7CBZ - chains A and E of the 6 polymer chains in the assembly; structure by X-ray diffraction, 2.61 A resolution.

[Chain A]
Molecule: Tubulin alpha-1B chain
From: Sus scrofa
Reference sequence: Q2XVP4 (TBA1B_PIG); numbering as in UniProt (aligned over 1-451)
Sequence (451 residues; numbered 1 to 451; the number before each row is that of its first residue):
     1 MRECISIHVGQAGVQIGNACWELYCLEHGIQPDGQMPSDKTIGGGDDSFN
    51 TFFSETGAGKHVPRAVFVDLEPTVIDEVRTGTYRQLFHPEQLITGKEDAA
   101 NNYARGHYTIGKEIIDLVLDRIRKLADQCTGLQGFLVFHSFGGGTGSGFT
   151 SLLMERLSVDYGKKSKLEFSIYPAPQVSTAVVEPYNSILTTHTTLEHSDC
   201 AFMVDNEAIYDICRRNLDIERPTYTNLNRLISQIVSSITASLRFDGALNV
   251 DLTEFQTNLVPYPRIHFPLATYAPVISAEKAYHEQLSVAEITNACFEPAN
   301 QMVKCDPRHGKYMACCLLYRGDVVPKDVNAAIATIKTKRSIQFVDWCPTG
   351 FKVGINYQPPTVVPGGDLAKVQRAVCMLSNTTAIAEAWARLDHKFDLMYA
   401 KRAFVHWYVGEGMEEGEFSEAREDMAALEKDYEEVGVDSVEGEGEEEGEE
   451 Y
Not modelled in the structure: 439-451
UniProt features mapped onto this chain:
  - motif: Met1 to Cys4 (MREC motif)
  - active site: Glu254
  - binding site (GTP): Gly10, Gln11, Ala12, Gln15, Glu71, Ala99, Ser140, Gly143, Gly144, Thr145, Gly146, Thr179, Glu183, Asn206, Tyr224, Asn228, Leu252
  - binding site (Mg(2+)): Glu71
  - site: Tyr451 (Involved in polymerization)
  - modified residue: Lys40 (N6,N6,N6-trimethyllysine), Ser48 (Phosphoserine), Ser232 (Phosphoserine), Tyr282 (3'-nitrotyrosine), Arg339 (Omega-N-methylarginine), Ser439 (Phosphoserine), Glu443 (5-glutamyl polyglutamate), Glu445 (5-glutamyl polyglutamate), Tyr451 (3'-nitrotyrosine)
  - cross-link (Glycyl lysine isopeptide (Lys-Gly)): Lys326 (interchain with G-Cter in ubiquitin), Lys370 (interchain with G-Cter in ubiquitin)
Metal / ion sites: Ca2+: Asp39, Thr41, Asp47, Asn50, Glu55
Small-molecule neighbours:
  - FUO (2-[5-[4-[2-[4-(2-cyclopropylethanoyl)piperazin-1-yl]ethoxy]phenyl]pyridin-2-yl]-N-(phenylmethyl)ethanamide): Gln176, Val177, Ser178, Thr179, Arg221, Pro222, Thr223, Tyr224
  - GTP (guanosine-5'-triphosphate): Gly10, Gln11, Ala12, Gln15, Ile16, Asp69, Asp98, Ala99, Ala100, Asn101, Ser140, Gly142, Gly143, Gly144, Thr145, Gly146, Ile171, Ser178, Glu183, Asn206, Tyr224, Asn228, Ile231

[Chain E]
Molecule: Stathmin-4
From: Rattus norvegicus
Reference sequence: P63043 (STMN4_RAT); residues -43 to 145 here correspond to UniProt positions 1-189 (UniProt number = residue number + 44)
Sequence (189 residues; row label = number of the first residue in the row; numbers below 1 keep their minus sign (Met-43 is residue -43)):
   -43 MTLAAYKEKMKELPLVSLFCSCFLSDPLNKSSYKYEADTVDLNWCVISDM
     7 EVIELNKCTSGQSFEVILKPPSFDGVPEFNASLPRRRDPSLEEIQKKLEA
    57 AEERRKYQEAELLKHLAEKREHEREVIQKAIEENNNFIKMAKEKLAQKME
   107 SNKENREAHLAAMLERLQEKDKHAEEVRKNKELKEEASR
Not modelled in the structure: -43 to 5, 29-43, 144-145
UniProt features mapped onto this chain:
  - modified residue: Ser46 (Phosphoserine)
  - lipidation (S-palmitoyl cysteine): Cys-24, Cys-22

[Chain A / chain E interface]
Residue-residue contacts (60):
  His107(A) with Leu54(E)
  Tyr108(A) with Leu54(E), hydrophobic; Ala57(E), hydrophobic
  Thr109(A) with Arg61(E), hydrogen bond
  Lys112(A) with Glu55(E); Glu58(E), salt bridge
  Leu152(A) with Leu54(E), hydrophobic
  Glu155(A) with Ile50(E)
  Arg156(A) with Gln51(E)
  Ser158(A) with Asp44(E)
  Val159(A) with Pro45(E); Leu47(E)
  Glu196(A) with Asp44(E); Pro45(E)
  His197(A) with Asp44(E), salt bridge
  Asp245(A) with Cys14(E), hydrogen bond; Ser16(E), hydrogen bond (backbone-side chain)
  Ala247(A) with Asn12(E); Ser19(E)
  Pro325(A) with Gln18(E); Phe20(E), hydrophobic
  Asn329(A) with Met6(E); Val8(E); Phe20(E); Val22(E)
  Ile332(A) with Val22(E), hydrophobic
  Lys336(A) with Leu24(E)
  Asp345(A) with Pro27(E); Ser28(E), hydrogen bond (backbone-backbone)
  Trp346(A) with Pro27(E), hydrophobic
  Cys347(A) with Pro27(E)
  Pro348(A) with Lys25(E); Pro27(E)
  Thr349(A) with Ile23(E); Leu24(E), hydrogen bond (backbone-backbone); Lys25(E), hydrogen bond (backbone-backbone)
  Gly350(A) with Val22(E); Ile23(E)
  Phe351(A) with Glu21(E); Val22(E), hydrogen bond (backbone-backbone)
  Lys352(A) with Phe20(E); Glu21(E)
  Val353(A) with Ser19(E); Phe20(E), hydrogen bond (backbone-backbone)
  Gly354(A) with Gln18(E)
  Ile355(A) with Ser16(E); Gly17(E); Gln18(E), hydrogen bond (backbone-backbone)
  Asn356(A) with Ser16(E), hydrogen bond (side chain-backbone)
  Tyr357(A) with Ser16(E); Gly17(E); Gln18(E), hydrogen bond
  Val409(A) with Gln64(E)
  Gly410(A) with Arg61(E); Gln64(E)
  Glu411(A) with Arg61(E), hydrogen bond (backbone-side chain)
  Gly412(A) with Ala57(E); Arg60(E), hydrogen bond (backbone-side chain); Arg61(E)
  Glu414(A) with Arg60(E), salt bridge
Interface residues without a listed pair, chain A (39 interface residues in all): Glu113, Leu248, Val328, Ala333
Interface residues without a listed pair, chain E (32 interface residues in all): Thr15, Pro26, Ser46, Lys53

[In short]
Chain A and chain E form an interface of 39 and 32 residues respectively, with 13 hydrogen bonds and 3 salt
bridges. Polar contacts include Lys112(A)-Glu58(E), His197(A)-Asp44(E) and Glu414(A)-Arg60(E). Chain A binds
GTP and compound FUO.
Chain A is Tubulin alpha-1B chain (Sus scrofa) and chain E is Stathmin-4 (Rattus norvegicus); the structure,
Crystal structure of T2R-TTL-A31 complex, was determined by X-ray diffraction.
